PDB entry 7FMM | X-ray diffraction, 1.69 A resolution | chains A and B

[Chain A]
Molecule: Pre-mRNA-splicing factor 8
From: Saccharomyces cerevisiae S288C
UniProt: P33334 (PRP8_YEAST); residue numbers follow UniProt; this construct covers 1836-2090
Chain sequence (258 residues; row label = number of the first residue in the row):
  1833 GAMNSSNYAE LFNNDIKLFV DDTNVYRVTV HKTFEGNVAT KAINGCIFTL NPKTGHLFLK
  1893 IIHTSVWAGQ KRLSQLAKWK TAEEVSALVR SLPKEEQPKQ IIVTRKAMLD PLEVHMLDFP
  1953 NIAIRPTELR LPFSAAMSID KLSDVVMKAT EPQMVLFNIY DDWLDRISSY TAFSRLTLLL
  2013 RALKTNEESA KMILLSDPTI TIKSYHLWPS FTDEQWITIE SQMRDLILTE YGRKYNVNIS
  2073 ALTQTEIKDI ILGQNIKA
Unresolved in the structure: 2070-2090
Differences from the reference sequence: expression tag (1833-1835)
UniProt features mapped onto this chain:
  - mutagenesis: Asp1853 (D1853A: Alters protein folding. Severely impaired growth. Strongly reduced growth at 35 degrees Celsius; when associated with A-1854; D1853N: Reduced growth at 30 degrees Celsius ...), Asp1854 (D1854A: Reduced growth at 30 degrees Celsius. Strongly reduced growth at 16 degrees Celsius. Strongly reduced growth at 35 degrees Celsius; when associated with A-1853 ...), Thr1855 (T1855A: Reduced growth at 30 degrees Celsius. Strongly reduced growth at 16 degrees Celsius), Thr1936 (T1936A: Reduced growth at 30 degrees Celsius. Strongly reduced growth at 16 degrees Celsius), Arg1937 (R1937K: Severely impaired growth. Reduced growth at 30 degrees Celsius. Strongly reduced growth at 16 degrees Celsius)

[Chain B]
Molecule: A1 cistron-splicing factor AAR2
From: Saccharomyces cerevisiae S288C
UniProt: P32357 (AAR2_YEAST); aligned to UniProt positions 1-317 over residues 1-317
Chain sequence (308 residues; row label = number of the first residue in the row; note: 13 numbers in that range are skipped by the numbering (no residue carries them; nothing is unmodelled there); numbers below 1 keep their minus sign (Gly-3 is residue -3)):
    -3 GAMAMNTVPF TSAPIEVTIG IDQYSFNVKE NQPFHGIKDI PIGHVHVIHF QHADNSSMRY
    57 GYWFDCRMGN FYIQYDPKDG LYKMMEERDG AKFENIVHNF KERQMMVSYP KIDEDDTWYN
   117 LTEFVQMDKI RKIVRKDENQ FSYVDSSMTT VQENEL
   166 SSSSSDPAHS LNYTVINFKS REAIRPGHEM EDFLDKSYYL NTVMLQGIFK NSSNYFGELQ
   226 FAFLNAMFFG NYGSSLQWHA MIELICSSAT VPKHMLDKLD EILYYQIKTL PEQYSDILLN
   286 ERVWNICLYS SFQKNSLHNT EKIMENKYPE LL
Unresolved in the structure: -3 to 0, 166-169
Differences from the reference sequence: expression tag (-3 to 0); conflict Ser166 (Leu153 in P32357), Ser167 (Lys154 in P32357), Ser170 (Asp in P32357)
Ligand contacts:
  - VRH (N-methoxy-2-(2-methoxy-4-methylphenoxy)acetamide), molecule 1: Thr14, Gly16, Asp18, Gln19, Tyr20, Ser21, His45, Gln47, Arg55, Met232, Phe233, Thr274, Pro276, Tyr279
  - VRH, molecule 2: Ile17, Tyr20, Ser21, Phe22, Ile33, Val103, Ser104, Tyr105, Pro106
UniProt features mapped onto this chain:
  - region: Leu261 to Ile282 (Leucine-zipper)
  - modified residue: Ser253 (Phosphoserine), Thr274 (Phosphothreonine)

[How chain A and chain B interact]
Pairs across the interface (16):
  Gln1907(A) with Met195(B); Leu199(B)
  Leu1908(A) with Met195(B), hydrophobic
  Trp1911(A) with Glu194(B); Met195(B), hydrophobic; Phe198(B), hydrophobic
  Asp1942(A) with Lys184(B), salt bridge
  Glu1945(A) with Lys184(B), salt bridge
  Val1946(A) with Ile189(B), hydrophobic; Glu194(B); Phe198(B), hydrophobic
  His1947(A) with Glu194(B), salt bridge
  Leu1949(A) with Lys184(B); Ser185(B); Arg186(B)
  Asp1950(A) with Arg186(B), salt bridge

[Overview]
The interface between chain A and chain B involves 9 residues on one side and 8 on the other; the contacts
include 4 salt bridges. Among the polar pairs are Asp1942(A)-Lys184(B), Glu1945(A)-Lys184(B) and
His1947(A)-Glu194(B). Chain B binds compound VRH.
Here chain A is Pre-mRNA-splicing factor 8 and chain B is A1 cistron-splicing factor AAR2, both from
Saccharomyces cerevisiae S288C. Entry 7FMM (PanDDA analysis group deposition -- Aar2/RNaseH in complex with
fragment P06D09 from the F2X-Universal Library) was determined by X-ray diffraction (same publication as 5ST0,
5ST1, 5ST2, 5ST3, 5ST4, 5ST5 and 248 further entries).
